Entry 2UYN (X-ray diffraction, 1.60 A resolution); this record covers chains B and C of the 3 polymer chains in the assembly.

# Chain B (and C)
Molecule: Protein tdcf
Source organism: Escherichia coli
Notes: chain C of this document is another copy of the same molecule, construct and numbering; everything in this record applies to it too
UniProt: P0AGL2 (TDCF_ECOLI); residues 1-129 here = UniProt positions 1-129
Amino-acid sequence (129 residues; each row starts with the number of its first residue):
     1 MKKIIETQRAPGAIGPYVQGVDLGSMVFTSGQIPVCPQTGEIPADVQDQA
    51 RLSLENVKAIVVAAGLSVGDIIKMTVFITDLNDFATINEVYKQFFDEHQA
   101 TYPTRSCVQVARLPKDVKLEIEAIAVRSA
Not modelled in the structure: 1, 129
Modified residues: Cys36 (cysteinesulfonic acid; OCS)
Ligand contacts:
  - 2-ketobutyric acid (2KT), molecule 1: Ile14, Tyr17, Gly31, Ile33, Pro114, Glu120
  - 2-ketobutyric acid (2KT), molecule 2: Phe84, Arg105, Ser106, Cys107
Swiss-Prot annotation at these positions:
  - binding site (substrate): Arg105 to Cys107, Glu120
  - modified residue: Lys58 (N6-(pyridoxal phosphate)lysine)
Reported in the primary citation:
  - conformationally variable residues (loop rearrangement): Pro11 to Tyr17

# How chain B and chain C interact
Contacting residue pairs - 40 pairs, chain B then chain C:
  Ile72(B) with Lys2(C); Val21(C)
  Lys73(B) with Glu122(C), salt bridge
  Leu81(B) with Arg112(C); Leu113(C); Pro114(C)
  Asn82(B) with Arg112(C), hydrogen bond
  Asn88(B) with Pro16(C)
  Tyr91(B) with Pro16(C)
  Lys92(B) with Pro16(C)
  Thr101(B) with Ile4(C)
  Tyr102(B) with Pro16(C); Tyr17(C), hydrophobic; Val18(C)
  Pro103(B) with Tyr17(C); Val18(C), hydrogen bond (backbone-backbone)
  Thr104(B) with Val18(C); Gly20(C); Val21(C); Phe28(C); Ser30(C)
  Arg105(B) with Pro16(C); Tyr17(C); Ser30(C), hydrogen bond (backbone-side chain); Gly31(C), hydrogen bond (backbone-backbone)
  Ser106(B) with Gly31(C), hydrogen bond (side chain-backbone); Glu120(C); Glu122(C), hydrogen bond
  Cys107(B) with Pro114(C); Glu120(C)
  Val108(B) with Phe77(C), hydrophobic; Val110(C), hydrophobic; Leu113(C), hydrophobic; Glu120(C)
  Gln109(B) with Val110(C); Ala111(C), hydrogen bond (backbone-backbone); Arg112(C), hydrogen bond (backbone-backbone)
  Val110(B) with Ala111(C)
  Ile124(B) with Phe28(C), hydrophobic
  Val126(B) with Leu23(C), hydrophobic
Interface residues without a listed pair, chain B (24 interface residues in all): Met26, Gly69, Thr75, Phe84, Ala111
Interface residues without a listed pair, chain C (24 interface residues in all): Ile14, Gly15, Gln19, Met26, Thr29

# In short
The chain B/chain C interface involves 24 residues from each chain; the contacts include 8 hydrogen bonds and
1 salt bridge. Polar contacts include Lys73(B)-Glu122(C), Asn82(B)-Arg112(C) and Arg105(B)-Ser30(C). Bound to
chain B: 2-ketobutyric acid. From UniProt: 4 substrate-binding residues on chain B. The paper reports
conformational variability at Pro11(B).
Both chains are Protein tdcf (Escherichia coli). Entry 2UYN (Crystal structure of E. coli TdcF with bound
2-ketobutyrate) was determined by X-ray diffraction (same publication as 2UYJ, 2UYK and 2UYP).
